5VNG - chains B and D of the 4 polymer chains in the assembly; structure by X-ray diffraction, 2.60 A resolution.

Chain B:
Name: Protein transport protein Sec24A
From: Homo sapiens
UniProtKB: O95486 (SC24A_HUMAN); numbering as in UniProt (aligned over 346-1093)
Amino-acid sequence (748 residues; each row starts with the number of its first residue):
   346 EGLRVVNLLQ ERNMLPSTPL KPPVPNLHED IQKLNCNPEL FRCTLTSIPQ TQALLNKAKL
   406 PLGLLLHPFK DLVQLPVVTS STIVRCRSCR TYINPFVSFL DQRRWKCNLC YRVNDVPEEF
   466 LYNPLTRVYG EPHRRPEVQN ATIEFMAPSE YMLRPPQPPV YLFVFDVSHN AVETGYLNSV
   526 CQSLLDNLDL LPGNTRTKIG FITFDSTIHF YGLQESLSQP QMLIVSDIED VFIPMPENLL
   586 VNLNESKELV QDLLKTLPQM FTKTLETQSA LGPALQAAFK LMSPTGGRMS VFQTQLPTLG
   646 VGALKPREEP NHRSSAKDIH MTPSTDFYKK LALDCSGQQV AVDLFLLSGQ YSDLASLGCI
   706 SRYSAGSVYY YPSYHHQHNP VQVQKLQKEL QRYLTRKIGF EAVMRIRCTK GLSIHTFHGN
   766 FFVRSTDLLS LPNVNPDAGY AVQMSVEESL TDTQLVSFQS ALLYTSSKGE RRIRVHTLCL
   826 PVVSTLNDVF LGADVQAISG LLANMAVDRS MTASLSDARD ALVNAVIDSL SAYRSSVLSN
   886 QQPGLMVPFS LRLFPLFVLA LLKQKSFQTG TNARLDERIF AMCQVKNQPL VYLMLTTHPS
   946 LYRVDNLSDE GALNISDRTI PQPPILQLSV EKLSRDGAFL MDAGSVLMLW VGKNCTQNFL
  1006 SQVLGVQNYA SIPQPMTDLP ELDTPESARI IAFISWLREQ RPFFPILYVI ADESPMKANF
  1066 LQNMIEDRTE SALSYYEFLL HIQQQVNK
Not modelled in the structure: 346, 465-475, 663-665, 883-887
Covalently attached groups: covalent link Met993-Tyr1053
Construct notes: conflict Ala1056 (Arg in O95486)
Bound ions: Zn2+: Cys431, Cys434, Cys452, Cys455
Swiss-Prot annotation at these positions:
  - region: Cys431 to Cys455 (Zinc finger-like)
  - binding site (Zn(2+)): Cys431, Cys434, Cys452, Cys455
  - mutagenesis: Arg541 (R541A: Decreased ability to interact with and package the SNARE SEC22B cargo into COPII vesicles. Has no effect on other cargos packaging)
From the paper describing this entry:
  - binding site for C-terminal ILE-ILE (chain D): Tyr496, Arg750, Arg752

Chain D:
Name: C-terminal ILE-ILE
Amino-acid sequence (6 residues; numbered -1 to 4; the number before each row is that of its first residue; numbers below 1 keep their minus sign (Glu-1 is residue -1)):
    -1 EVTSII
Not modelled in the structure: -1 to 0

How chain B and chain D interact:
Pairs across the interface (15):
  Arg430(B) with Ile3(D), hydrogen bond (side chain-backbone); Ile4(D), hydrogen bond (side chain-backbone)
  Tyr437(B) with Ile4(D)
  Glu495(B) with Ile3(D)
  Tyr496(B) with Ile3(D), hydrophobic
  Val748(B) with Ser2(D); Ile4(D), hydrophobic
  Arg750(B) with Ser2(D); Ile4(D), hydrogen bond (side chain-backbone)
  Arg752(B) with Ile4(D), hydrogen bond (side chain-backbone)
  Leu773(B) with Ser2(D); Ile4(D), hydrophobic
  Ala806(B) with Ile4(D), hydrophobic
  Leu808(B) with Ile4(D), hydrophobic
  Ile818(B) with Ile4(D), hydrophobic
Interface residues without a listed pair, chain B (12 interface residues in all): Arg435
Interface residues without a listed pair, chain D (4 interface residues in all): Thr1

In short:
The interface between chain B and chain D involves 12 residues on one side and 4 on the other; the contacts
include 4 hydrogen bonds. Polar pairs include Arg430(B)-Ile3(D), Arg430(B)-Ile4(D) and Arg750(B)-Ile4(D). The
paper reports a binding site for C-terminal ILE-ILE (chain D) at Tyr496(B), Arg750(B) and Arg752(B).
Chain B is Protein transport protein Sec24A (Homo sapiens) and chain D is C-terminal ILE-ILE; the structure,
Crystal structure of Sec23a/Sec24a/Sec22 complexed with a C-terminal II sorting motif, was determined by X-ray
diffraction together with 5VNE, 5VNF, 5VNH, 5VNI, 5VNJ, 5VNK and 4 further entries from the same study.
